PDB entry 8CMH | X-ray diffraction, 1.64 A resolution | chains A and B of the 3 polymer chains in the assembly

Chain A:
Name: HLA class II histocompatibility antigen, DR alpha chain
Source organism: Homo sapiens
UniProtKB: P01903 (DRA_HUMAN); residues 1-182 here correspond to UniProt positions 26-207 (UniProt number = residue number + 25)
Sequence (183 residues; row label = number of the first residue in the row; numbering starts at 0):
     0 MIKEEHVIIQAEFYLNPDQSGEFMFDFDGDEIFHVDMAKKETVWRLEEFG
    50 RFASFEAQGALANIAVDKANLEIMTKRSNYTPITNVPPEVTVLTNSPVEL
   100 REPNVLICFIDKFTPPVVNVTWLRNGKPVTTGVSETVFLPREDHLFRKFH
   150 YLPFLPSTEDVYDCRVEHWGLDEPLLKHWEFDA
Not modelled in the structure: 0-2
Differences from the reference sequence: initiating methionine (0)
Curated features (UniProtKB/Swiss-Prot):
  - region: Glu179 to Ala182 (Connecting peptide)
  - site: Gln9 (Self- and pathogen-derived peptide antigen), Gly49 (Self-peptide antigen), Phe51 (Self- and pathogen-derived peptide antigen), Ala52 (Self-peptide antigen), Ser53 (Self- and pathogen-derived peptide antigen), Glu55 (Pathogen-derived peptide antigen), Asn62 (Self- and pathogen-derived peptide antigen), Asn69 (Pathogen-derived peptide antigen), Arg76 (Self- and pathogen-derived peptide antigen)
  - glycosylation (N-linked (GlcNAc...) asparagine): Asn78, Asn118
Cystine bridges: Cys107-Cys163
Small-molecule neighbours: 2-amino-ethanethiol (DHL): Ser53, Phe54, Glu55

Chain B:
Name: Human leukocyte antigen DR beta chain allotype DR1 (DRB1*0101)
Source organism: Homo sapiens
Sequence (194 residues; row label = number of the first residue in the row; numbers below 1 keep their minus sign (Met-3 is residue -3)):
    -3 MGSMGDTRPRFLWQLKFECHFFNGTERVRLLERCIYNQEESVRFDSDVGE
    47 YRAVTELGRPDAEYWNSQKDLLEQRRAAVDTYCRHNYGVGESFTVQRRVE
    97 PKVTVYPSKTQPLQHHNLLVCSVSGFYPGSIEVRWFRNGQEEKAGVVSTG
   147 LIQNGDWTFQTLVMLETVPRSGEVYTCQVEHPSVTSPLTVEWRA
Cystine bridges: Cys15-Cys79, Cys117-Cys173

How chain A and chain B interact:
Pairs across the interface - 135 pairs, chain A then chain B:
  Glu3(A) - His16(B)  salt bridge
  Glu3(A) - Phe17(B)
  Glu3(A) - Phe18(B)
  Glu4(A) - Phe17(B)  hydrogen bond (backbone-backbone)
  Glu4(A) - Asn19(B)  hydrogen bond (side chain-backbone)
  Glu4(A) - Gly20(B)  hydrogen bond (side chain-backbone)
  His5(A) - Cys15(B)
  His5(A) - His16(B)
  His5(A) - Phe17(B)  hydrogen bond (backbone-backbone)
  His5(A) - Val91(B)
  Val6(A) - Cys15(B)
  Val6(A) - His16(B)
  Ile7(A) - Phe13(B)
  Ile7(A) - Glu14(B)
  Ile7(A) - Cys15(B)  hydrogen bond (backbone-backbone)
  Ile7(A) - Phe17(B)  hydrophobic
  Ile8(A) - Phe13(B)
  Gln9(A) - Leu11(B)
  Gln9(A) - Lys12(B)
  Gln9(A) - Phe13(B)  hydrogen bond (backbone-backbone)
  Gln9(A) - Tyr78(B)  hydrogen bond
  Ala10(A) - Leu11(B)
  Glu11(A) - Gln10(B)
  Glu11(A) - Leu11(B)  hydrogen bond (backbone-backbone)
  Glu11(A) - Phe13(B)
  Phe12(A) - Trp9(B)
  Phe12(A) - Gln10(B)
  Tyr13(A) - Phe7(B)
  Tyr13(A) - Leu8(B)
  Tyr13(A) - Trp9(B)  hydrogen bond (backbone-backbone)
  Leu14(A) - Arg6(B)
  Leu14(A) - Phe7(B)
  Asn15(A) - Arg6(B)
  Asn15(A) - Phe7(B)  hydrogen bond (backbone-backbone)
  Pro16(A) - Arg4(B)
  Pro16(A) - Pro5(B)
  Pro16(A) - Arg6(B)
  Asp17(A) - Arg6(B)  salt bridge
  Phe24(A) - Asn82(B)
  Phe26(A) - Thr90(B)
  Phe26(A) - Val91(B)
  Phe26(A) - Tyr123(B)
  Phe26(A) - Trp153(B)  hydrophobic
  Gly28(A) - Gln149(B)  hydrogen bond (backbone-side chain)
  Asp29(A) - Tyr123(B)
  Asp29(A) - Gln149(B)  hydrogen bond
  Asp29(A) - Trp153(B)
  Glu30(A) - Trp153(B)  hydrogen bond (backbone-side chain)
  Ile31(A) - Trp153(B)  hydrophobic
  Arg44(A) - Gly151(B)  hydrogen bond (side chain-backbone)
  Arg44(A) - Asp152(B)
  Arg44(A) - Trp153(B)
  Leu45(A) - Arg93(B)
  Leu45(A) - Asp152(B)
  Leu45(A) - Trp153(B)  hydrophobic
  Phe48(A) - Phe89(B)  hydrophobic
  Phe48(A) - Trp153(B)
  Phe51(A) - Phe89(B)  hydrophobic
  Ala52(A) - Val85(B)  hydrophobic
  Asp66(A) - Trp9(B)
  Asp66(A) - Leu11(B)
  Asn69(A) - Trp9(B)
  Leu70(A) - Phe7(B)
  Leu70(A) - Leu8(B)
  Leu70(A) - Trp9(B)  hydrophobic
  Leu70(A) - Tyr32(B)  hydrophobic
  Met73(A) - Trp9(B)  hydrophobic
  Met73(A) - Tyr32(B)  hydrophobic
  Met73(A) - Leu53(B)  hydrophobic
  Met73(A) - Asp57(B)
  Thr74(A) - Phe7(B)
  Thr74(A) - Tyr32(B)
  Arg76(A) - Leu53(B)  hydrogen bond (side chain-backbone)
  Arg76(A) - Asp57(B)  salt bridge
  Ser77(A) - Tyr32(B)  hydrogen bond
  Tyr79(A) - Phe7(B)
  Thr80(A) - Phe7(B)
  Thr80(A) - Tyr32(B)  hydrogen bond (backbone-side chain)
  Thr80(A) - Asn33(B)  hydrogen bond (backbone-side chain)
  Pro81(A) - Pro5(B)  hydrophobic
  Pro81(A) - Arg6(B)
  Pro81(A) - Phe7(B)  hydrophobic
  Pro81(A) - Asn33(B)  hydrogen bond (backbone-side chain)
  Ile82(A) - Arg6(B)  hydrogen bond (backbone-backbone)
  Ile82(A) - Leu8(B)  hydrophobic
  Ile82(A) - Asn33(B)
  Val85(A) - Gln34(B)
  Leu92(A) - Ile148(B)  hydrophobic
  Leu92(A) - Gln156(B)
  Thr93(A) - Gln156(B)  hydrogen bond (backbone-side chain)
  Asn94(A) - Ser120(B)
  Asn94(A) - Asn150(B)
  Asn94(A) - Gln156(B)
  Pro96(A) - Lys98(B)
  Pro96(A) - Thr100(B)
  Pro96(A) - Ser118(B)
  Ile106(A) - Asn150(B)
  Phe108(A) - Gln149(B)
  Thr113(A) - Leu8(B)
  Pro115(A) - Leu8(B)
  Val116(A) - Met0(B)  hydrophobic
  Pro139(A) - Lys12(B)
  Arg140(A) - Lys12(B)  hydrogen bond (backbone-side chain)
  Asp142(A) - Gln34(B)  hydrogen bond (backbone-side chain)
  His143(A) - Gln10(B)  hydrogen bond (backbone-side chain)
  His143(A) - Lys12(B)  hydrogen bond
  His143(A) - Arg29(B)
  His143(A) - Ile31(B)
  Leu144(A) - Gln34(B)
  Phe145(A) - Leu8(B)  hydrophobic
  Phe145(A) - Gln10(B)
  Arg146(A) - Gln149(B)  hydrogen bond
  Phe148(A) - Gln149(B)
  Phe148(A) - Asn150(B)
  Phe148(A) - Gly151(B)
  Tyr150(A) - Asn150(B)  hydrogen bond (side chain-backbone)
  Tyr150(A) - Gly151(B)
  Tyr150(A) - Asp152(B)
  Glu166(A) - Ser-1(B)
  Glu166(A) - Met0(B)
  His167(A) - Ser-1(B)  hydrogen bond (backbone-side chain)
  His167(A) - Met0(B)
  Trp168(A) - Met0(B)
  Trp168(A) - Gly1(B)  hydrogen bond (side chain-backbone)
  Trp168(A) - Asp2(B)  hydrogen bond (side chain-backbone)
  Trp168(A) - Arg6(B)
  Leu170(A) - Gly-2(B)
  Leu170(A) - Ser-1(B)  hydrogen bond (backbone-backbone)
  Asp171(A) - Met-3(B)
  Asp171(A) - Gly-2(B)  hydrogen bond (backbone-backbone)
  Asp171(A) - Ser-1(B)
  Glu172(A) - Ser-1(B)
  Pro173(A) - Ser-1(B)
  Asp181(A) - Lys105(B)
  Ala182(A) - Lys105(B)
Other interface residues (no listed pair), chain A (70 interface residues in all): Glu47, Ser95, Pro114, Asn118, Thr135
Other interface residues (no listed pair), chain B (56 interface residues in all): Thr3, Glu36, Pro56, Tyr83, Tyr102, Thr154

Overview:
The interface between chain A and chain B involves 70 residues on one side and 56 on the other, with 32
hydrogen bonds and 3 salt bridges. Among the polar pairs are Glu3(A)-His16(B), Asp17(A)-Arg6(B) and
Arg76(A)-Asp57(B). Ligands of chain A: 2-amino-ethanethiol.
Here chain A is HLA class II histocompatibility antigen, DR alpha chain and chain B is Human leukocyte antigen
DR beta chain allotype DR1 (DRB1*0101), both from Homo sapiens. Entry 8CMH (Human Leukocyte Antigen class II
allotype DR1 presenting SARS-CoV-2 Omicron (BA.1) Spike peptide S486-505) was determined by X-ray diffraction,
deposited together with 8CMB, 8CMC, 8CMD, 8CME, 8CMF, 8CMG and 8CMI.
